PDB entry 2HPC | X-ray diffraction, 2.90 A resolution | chains A and C of the 5 polymer chains in the assembly

[Chain A]
Molecule: Fibrinogen alpha chain
From: Homo sapiens
UniProt: P02671 (FIBA_HUMAN); residues 111-197 here correspond to UniProt positions 130-216 (UniProt number = residue number + 19)
Chain sequence (87 residues; numbered 111 to 197; the number before each row is that of its first residue):
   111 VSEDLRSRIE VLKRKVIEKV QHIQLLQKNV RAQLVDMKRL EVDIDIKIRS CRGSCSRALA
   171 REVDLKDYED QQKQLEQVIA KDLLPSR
Disordered / not traced: 111-118, 193-197

[Chain C]
Molecule: Fibrinogen, gamma polypeptide
From: Homo sapiens
UniProt: Q53Y18 (Q53Y18_HUMAN); residues 89-411 here correspond to UniProt positions 115-437 (UniProt number = residue number + 26)
Chain sequence (323 residues; each row starts with the number of its first residue):
    89 MLEEIMKYEA SILTHDSSIR YLQEIYNSNN QKIVNLKEKV AQLEAQCQEP CKDTVQIHDI
   149 TGKDCQDIAN KGAKQSGLYF IKPLKANQQF LVYCEIDGSG NGWTVFQKRL DGSVDFKKNW
   209 IQYKEGFGHL SPTGTTEFWL GNEKIHLIST QSAIPYALRV ELEDWNGRTS TADYAMFKVG
   269 PEADKYRLTY AYFAGGDAGD AFDGFDFGDD PSDKFFTSHN GMQFSTWDND NDKFEGNCAE
   329 QDGSGWWMNK CHAGHLNGVY YQGGTYSKAS TPNGYDNGII WATWKTRWYS MKKTTMKIIP
   389 FNRLTIGEGQ QHHLGGAKQA GDV
Disordered / not traced: 89-91, 397-411
Disulfide bonds: Cys153-Cys182, Cys326-Cys339
Bound ions: Ca2+: Asp318, Phe322, Gly324

[How chain A and chain C interact]
Residue-residue contacts - 24 pairs, chain A then chain C:
  Lys125(A) - Leu101(C)
  Ile133(A) - Ile107(C)  hydrophobic
  Leu136(A) - Gln111(C)
  Asn139(A) - Tyr114(C)  hydrogen bond (backbone-side chain)
  Val140(A) - Tyr114(C)  hydrogen bond (backbone-side chain)
  Gln143(A) - Asn117(C)
  Gln143(A) - Asn118(C)  hydrogen bond
  Asp146(A) - Lys125(C)  salt bridge
  Met147(A) - Ile121(C)  hydrophobic
  Leu150(A) - Ile121(C)  hydrophobic
  Leu150(A) - Lys125(C)
  Ile154(A) - Val128(C)  hydrophobic
  Lys157(A) - Leu131(C)
  Lys157(A) - Glu132(C)  salt bridge
  Ser160(A) - Cys135(C)
  Cys161(A) - Leu131(C)  hydrophobic
  Cys161(A) - Cys135(C)  disulfide
  Gly163(A) - Glu137(C)
  Gly163(A) - Pro138(C)
  Gly163(A) - Cys139(C)  hydrogen bond (backbone-backbone)
  Ser164(A) - Cys135(C)  hydrogen bond (side chain-backbone)
  Ser164(A) - Glu137(C)
  Cys165(A) - Gln134(C)  hydrogen bond
  Cys165(A) - Cys135(C)  hydrogen bond
Also at the interface, not in a pair above, chain A (19 interface residues in all): Val126, His132, Ile158
Also at the interface, not in a pair above, chain C (19 interface residues in all): Leu110, Leu124, Gln136
Inter-chain disulfides: Cys161(A)-Cys135(C)

[Summary]
The chain A/chain C interface involves 19 residues from each chain, with 1 disulfide bond, 7 hydrogen bonds
and 2 salt bridges. Among the polar pairs are Asp146(A)-Lys125(C), Lys157(A)-Glu132(C) and
Asn139(A)-Tyr114(C). Asp318(C), Phe322(C) and Gly324(C) form the Ca2+ site.
Chain A is Fibrinogen alpha chain and chain C is Fibrinogen, gamma polypeptide, both from Homo sapiens; the
structure, Crystal structure of fragment D from Human Fibrinogen Complexed with Gly-Pro-Arg-Pro-amide, was
determined by X-ray diffraction.
